6ZZ9 - chains A and B; structure by X-ray diffraction, 2.64 A resolution.

== Chain A (and B) ==
Name: CBS domain-containing protein
From: Streptococcus agalactiae
Notes: chain B of this document is another copy of the same molecule, construct and numbering; everything in this record applies to it too
UniProt: A0A076YWK5 (A0A076YWK5_STRAG); residues 3-158 here correspond to UniProt positions 2-157 (UniProt number = residue number - 1)
Sequence (176 residues; row label = number of the first residue in the row; numbers below 1 keep their minus sign (Met-17 is residue -17)):
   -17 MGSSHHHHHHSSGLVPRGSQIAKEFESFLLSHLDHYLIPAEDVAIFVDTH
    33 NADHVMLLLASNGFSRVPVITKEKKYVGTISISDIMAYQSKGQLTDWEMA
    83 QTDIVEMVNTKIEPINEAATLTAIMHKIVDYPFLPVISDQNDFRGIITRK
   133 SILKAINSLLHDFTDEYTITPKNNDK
Not modelled in the structure: -17 to -3, 158 (chain B: -17 to -4, 155-158)
Differences from the reference sequence: initiating methionine (-17); expression tag (-16 to 2)
Ion coordination: platinum (II) ion: Met38, Met68

== How chain A and chain B interact ==
Residue-residue contacts (79; chain A residue first):
  Ser1(A) - His143(B)  hydrogen bond (backbone-side chain)
  Gln2(A) - His143(B)
  Ile3(A) - Leu142(B)
  Ile3(A) - His143(B)
  Ala4(A) - Leu142(B)  hydrogen bond (backbone-backbone)
  Glu6(A) - Ile151(B)
  Phe7(A) - Phe7(B)  hydrophobic
  Phe7(A) - Leu142(B)
  Phe7(A) - Phe145(B)  hydrophobic
  Phe7(A) - Ile151(B)  hydrophobic
  Ala42(A) - Ile64(B)  hydrophobic
  Ala42(A) - Ser65(B)
  Gly45(A) - Ser65(B)
  Ser47(A) - Ser47(B)
  Ser65(A) - Ala42(B)
  Thr104(A) - His143(B)
  Met107(A) - Leu135(B)  hydrophobic
  Met107(A) - Asn139(B)
  Met107(A) - Leu142(B)  hydrophobic
  His108(A) - Asn139(B)
  Ile110(A) - Leu135(B)  hydrophobic
  Val111(A) - Lys132(B)
  Val111(A) - Leu135(B)
  Val111(A) - Lys136(B)
  Arg131(A) - Arg131(B)
  Arg131(A) - Lys132(B)
  Arg131(A) - Leu135(B)
  Lys132(A) - Val111(B)
  Lys132(A) - Arg131(B)
  Ile134(A) - Leu135(B)  hydrophobic
  Leu135(A) - Ile110(B)  hydrophobic
  Leu135(A) - Val111(B)
  Leu135(A) - Arg131(B)
  Leu135(A) - Ile134(B)  hydrophobic
  Leu135(A) - Leu135(B)  hydrophobic
  Lys136(A) - Val111(B)
  Ile138(A) - Ile138(B)  hydrophobic
  Asn139(A) - Met107(B)
  Asn139(A) - His108(B)  hydrogen bond
  Leu141(A) - Phe7(B)
  Leu141(A) - Leu142(B)  hydrophobic
  Leu142(A) - Ile3(B)
  Leu142(A) - Ala4(B)  hydrogen bond (backbone-backbone)
  Leu142(A) - Phe7(B)
  Leu142(A) - Met107(B)  hydrophobic
  Leu142(A) - Leu141(B)  hydrophobic
  His143(A) - Ser1(B)  hydrogen bond
  His143(A) - Gln2(B)
  His143(A) - Ile3(B)
  His143(A) - Thr104(B)
  His143(A) - His108(B)
  Phe145(A) - Phe7(B)  hydrophobic
  Phe145(A) - Ile151(B)  hydrophobic
  Thr146(A) - Ala4(B)
  Thr146(A) - Lys154(B)  hydrogen bond (backbone-side chain)
  Asp147(A) - Lys154(B)
  Glu148(A) - Pro153(B)
  Glu148(A) - Lys154(B)  hydrogen bond (backbone-backbone)
  Tyr149(A) - Ile151(B)  hydrophobic
  Tyr149(A) - Thr152(B)
  Tyr149(A) - Lys154(B)
  Thr150(A) - Thr150(B)
  Thr150(A) - Ile151(B)
  Thr150(A) - Thr152(B)  hydrogen bond
  Thr150(A) - Lys154(B)
  Ile151(A) - Glu6(B)
  Ile151(A) - Phe7(B)  hydrophobic
  Ile151(A) - Phe145(B)  hydrophobic
  Ile151(A) - Tyr149(B)  hydrophobic
  Ile151(A) - Thr150(B)
  Thr152(A) - Tyr149(B)
  Thr152(A) - Thr150(B)  hydrogen bond
  Pro153(A) - Glu148(B)
  Pro153(A) - Tyr149(B)  hydrophobic
  Lys154(A) - Asp147(B)
  Lys154(A) - Glu148(B)  hydrogen bond (backbone-backbone)
  Lys154(A) - Tyr149(B)
  Lys154(A) - Thr150(B)
  Asn156(A) - Asp147(B)  hydrogen bond (side chain-backbone)
Other interface residues (no listed pair), chain A (38 interface residues in all): Ser43, Ile64
Other interface residues (no listed pair), chain B (37 interface residues in all): Ser43, Met68, Thr146

== Summary ==
Chain A and chain B form an interface of 38 and 37 residues respectively, with 11 hydrogen bonds. Polar pairs
include Ser1(A)-His143(B), Asn139(A)-His108(B) and Thr146(A)-Lys154(B). The platinum (II) ion site is built by
Met38(A) and Met68(A).
Both chains are CBS domain-containing protein (Streptococcus agalactiae). Entry 6ZZ9 (Crystal structure of
CbpB from Streptococcus agalactiae) was determined by X-ray diffraction together with 6ZZA from the same
study.
